Entry 2VIS (X-ray diffraction, 3.25 A resolution); this record covers chains A and B of the 3 polymer chains in the assembly.

[Chain A]
Molecule: Immunoglobulin (IGG1, lambda)
From: Mus musculus
Notes: fragment: fab fragment
Sequence (210 residues; numbered 1 to 210; the number before each row is that of its first residue):
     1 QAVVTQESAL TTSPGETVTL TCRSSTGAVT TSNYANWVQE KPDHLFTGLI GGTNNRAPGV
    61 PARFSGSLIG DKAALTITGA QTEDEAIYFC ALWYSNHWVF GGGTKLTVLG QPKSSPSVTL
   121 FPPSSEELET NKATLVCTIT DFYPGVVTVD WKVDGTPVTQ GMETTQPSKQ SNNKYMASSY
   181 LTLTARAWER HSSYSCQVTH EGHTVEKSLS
Disulfide bonds: Cys22-Cys90, Cys137-Cys196
Ion coordination: Zn2+ site 1: Glu16, Asp154, His191; Zn2+ site 2: Asp141 (shared with His173(B) of chain B); Zn2+ site 3: His203 (shared with 2 residues of chain C)

[Chain B]
Molecule: Immunoglobulin (IGG1, lambda)
From: Mus musculus
Notes: fragment: fab fragment
Sequence (221 residues; numbered 1 to 221; the number before each row is that of its first residue):
     1 QVQLKESGPG LVAPSQSLSI TCTVSGFLLI SNGVHWVRQP PGKGLEWLGV IWAGGNTNYN
    61 SALMSRVSIS KDNSKSQVFL KMKSLQTDDT AMYYCARDFY DYDVFYYAMD YWGQGTSVTV
   121 SSAKTTPPSV YPLAPGSAAQ TNSMVTLGCL VKGYFPEPVT VTWNSGSLSS GVHTFPAVLQ
   181 SDLYTLSSSV TVPSSTWPSE TVTCNVAHPA SSTKVDKKIV P
Sequence notes: conflict Gln3 (Lys in 4096752), Lys5 (Gln in 4096752), Leu28 (Ser in 4096752), Ile30 (Thr in 4096752), Asn32 (Tyr in 4096752), Leu63 (His in 4096752), Ile69 (Phe in 4096752), Lys83 (Asn in 4096752), Met92 (Leu in 4096752), Tyr102 (His99 in 4096752), Asp103 (Gly100 in 4096752), Ser117 (Leu108 in 4096752), Ser122 (Ala113 in 4096752), Pro135 (Ser126 in 4096752); insertion (98-100, 105-110)
Disulfide bonds: Cys22-Cys95, Cys149-Cys204
Ion coordination: Zn2+: His173 (shared with Asp141(A) of chain A)

[How chain A and chain B interact]
Contacting residue pairs (67):
  Gln1(A) with Ser61(B), hydrogen bond
  Tyr34(A) with Phe105(B); Tyr106(B), hydrophobic; Tyr107(B), hydrophobic
  Asn36(A) with Tyr107(B); Ala108(B); Met109(B)
  Val38(A) with Trp112(B), hydrophobic
  Glu40(A) with Gln39(B), hydrogen bond
  His44(A) with Gln39(B); Met92(B); Tyr94(B), hydrogen bond (backbone-side chain)
  Phe46(A) with Gln39(B); Leu45(B), hydrophobic; Tyr94(B)
  Gly52(A) with Tyr106(B); Tyr107(B)
  Asn55(A) with Tyr106(B)
  Phe89(A) with Gly44(B); Leu45(B)
  Trp93(A) with Trp52(B), hydrophobic; Tyr107(B), hydrophobic
  Asn96(A) with Trp47(B); Trp52(B); Asn58(B)
  His97(A) with Trp47(B); Tyr59(B)
  Trp98(A) with His35(B); Trp47(B); Met109(B), hydrophobic
  Phe100(A) with Val37(B), hydrophobic; Leu45(B), hydrophobic; Met109(B), hydrophobic; Trp112(B), hydrophobic
  Phe121(A) with Leu133(B), hydrophobic; Thr146(B); Leu147(B); Gly148(B)
  Pro122(A) with Ala134(B); Pro135(B)
  Ser124(A) with Tyr131(B); Pro132(B)
  Glu126(A) with Tyr131(B); Pro132(B); Lys217(B), salt bridge
  Glu127(A) with Tyr131(B); Leu150(B); Lys152(B), salt bridge
  Val136(A) with Leu133(B), hydrophobic; Leu150(B), hydrophobic
  Thr138(A) with Phe175(B); Ser189(B)
  Ile139(A) with Phe175(B)
  Thr140(A) with Phe175(B)
  Asp141(A) with His173(B), salt bridge
  Thr165(A) with Pro176(B); Val178(B)
  Ser168(A) with Pro176(B)
  Gln170(A) with His173(B)
  Met176(A) with His173(B); Phe175(B), hydrophobic
  Ala177(A) with Phe175(B)
  Ser178(A) with Phe175(B)
  Tyr180(A) with Val178(B), hydrophobic; Leu186(B); Ser187(B), hydrogen bond
  Thr182(A) with Gln180(B), hydrogen bond
Other interface residues (no listed pair), chain A (42 interface residues in all): Gly48, Gly51, Gly102, Thr130, Lys132, Thr134, Glu163, Gln166, Leu209
Other interface residues (no listed pair), chain B (45 interface residues in all): Gly42, Asn60, Asp110, Gln114, Ser137, Thr174, Leu179, Thr185

[Summary]
Chain A and chain B form an interface of 42 and 45 residues respectively, with 5 hydrogen bonds and 3 salt
bridges. Polar contacts include Glu126(A)-Lys217(B), Glu127(A)-Lys152(B) and Asp141(A)-His173(B). Glu16(A),
Asp154(A) and His191(A) coordinate Zn2+ site 1.
Here chain A is Immunoglobulin (IGG1, lambda) and chain B is Immunoglobulin (IGG1, lambda), both from Mus
musculus. Entry 2VIS (Influenza virus hemagglutinin, (escape) mutant with thr 131 replaced by ile, complexed
with a neutralizing antibody) was determined by X-ray diffraction together with 2VIR, 2VIT and 2VIU from the
same study.
